3IA4 - chain A; structure by X-ray diffraction, 1.70 A resolution.

[Chain A]
Protein: Dihydrofolate reductase
Organism: Moritella profunda
Notes: EC 1.5.1.3
UniProt: Q70YQ6 (Q70YQ6_MORPR); numbering as in UniProt (aligned over 1-162)
Chain sequence (162 residues; numbered 1 to 162; the number before each row is that of its first residue):
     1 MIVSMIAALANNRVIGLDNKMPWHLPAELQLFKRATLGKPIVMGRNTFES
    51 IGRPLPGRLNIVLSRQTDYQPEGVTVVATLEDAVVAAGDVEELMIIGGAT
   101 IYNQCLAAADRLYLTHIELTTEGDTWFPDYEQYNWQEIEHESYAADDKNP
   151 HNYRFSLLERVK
Disordered / not traced: 162
Small-molecule neighbours:
  - methotrexate (MTX): Ile6, Ala7, Ala8, Met21, Glu28, Leu29, Gln30, Leu31, Phe32, Lys33, Ser50, Ile51, Arg53, Leu55, Arg58, Ile96, Tyr102, Thr115
  - NADPH (NDP; NADPH dihydro-nicotinamide-adenine-dinucleotide phosphate): Ala7, Ala8, Ile15, Gly16, Leu17, Asn19, Lys20, Met21, Trp23, Gly44, Arg45, Asn46, Thr47, Ser50, Leu63, Ser64, Arg65, Gln66, Val77, Ala78, Thr79, Leu80, Ile96, Gly97, Gly98, Ala99, Thr100, Ile101, Tyr102, Gln104, Asp124, Thr125

[Summary]
Chain A binds NADPH and methotrexate.
Chain A is Dihydrofolate reductase (Moritella profunda); the structure, Moritella profunda dihydrofolate
reductase (DHFR) in complex with NADPH and methotrexate (MTX), was determined by X-ray diffraction (same
publication as 3IA5).
